PDB entry 9L7E | X-ray diffraction, 2.40 A resolution | chain A

# Chain A
Name: Kinesin-1 heavy chain
Organism: Homo sapiens
Reference sequence: P33176 (KINH_HUMAN); residues 1-349 here = UniProt positions 1-349
Amino-acid sequence (355 residues; each row starts with the number of its first residue):
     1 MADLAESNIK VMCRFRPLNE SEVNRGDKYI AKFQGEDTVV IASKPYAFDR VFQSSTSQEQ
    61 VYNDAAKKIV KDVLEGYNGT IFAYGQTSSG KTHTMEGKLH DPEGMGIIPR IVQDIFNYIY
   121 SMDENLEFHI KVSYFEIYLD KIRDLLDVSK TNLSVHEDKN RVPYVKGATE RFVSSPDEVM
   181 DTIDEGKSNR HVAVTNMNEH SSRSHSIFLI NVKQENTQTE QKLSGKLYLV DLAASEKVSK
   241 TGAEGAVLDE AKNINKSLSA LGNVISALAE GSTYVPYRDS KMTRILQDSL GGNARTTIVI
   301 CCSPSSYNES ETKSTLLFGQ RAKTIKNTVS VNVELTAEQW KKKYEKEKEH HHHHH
Unresolved in the structure: 1-6, 123, 158-162, 239-251, 326-355
Sequence notes: conflict Ser7 (Cys in P33176), Ala65 (Cys in P33176), Ala168 (Cys in P33176), Ser174 (Cys in P33176), Ala294 (Cys in P33176), Ser330 (Cys in P33176); engineered mutation Ala234 (Gly in P33176); expression tag (350-355)
Swiss-Prot annotation at these positions:
  - binding site (ATP): Gly85 to Thr92
  - modified residue: Ala2 (N-acetylalanine)
  - cross-link: Lys213 (Glycyl lysine isopeptide (Lys-Gly) (interchain with G-Cter in SUMO2))
Bound ions: Mg2+: Thr92 (together with ADP)
Small-molecule neighbours: ADP (adenosine-5'-diphosphate): Arg14, Arg16, Pro17, Ser54, Gln86, Thr87, Ser88, Ser89, Gly90, Lys91, Thr92, His93
What the authors report for this chain:
  - mutagenesis - G234A: decreased binding to ADP (citing earlier work)

# In short
Ligands of chain A: ADP. UniProt lists 8 ATP-binding residues. From the paper: G234A reduces binding to ADP.
Chain A is Kinesin-1 heavy chain (Homo sapiens); the structure, Crystal structure of human kinesin-1 motor
domain (G234A mutant) in complex with ADP, was determined by X-ray diffraction, deposited together with 9L6K,
9L78 and 9L7M.
